PDB entry 2CNT | X-ray diffraction, 2.40 A resolution | chain A

[Chain A]
Name: Modification of 30S ribosomal subunit protein S18
Organism: Salmonella typhimurium
Notes: EC 2.3.1.128
UniProt: Q8ZJW4 (Q8ZJW4_SALTY); numbering as in UniProt (aligned over 1-148)
Sequence (160 residues; row label = number of the first residue in the row):
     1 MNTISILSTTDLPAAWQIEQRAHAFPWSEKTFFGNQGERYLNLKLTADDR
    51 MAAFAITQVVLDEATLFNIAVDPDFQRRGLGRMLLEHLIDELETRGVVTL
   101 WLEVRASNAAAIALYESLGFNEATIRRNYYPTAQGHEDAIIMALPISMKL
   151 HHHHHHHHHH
Disordered / not traced: 152-160
Ligand contacts: coenzyme A (COA): Ala22, His23, Phe67, Asn68, Ile69, Ala70, Val71, Gln76, Arg77, Arg78, Gly79, Leu80, Gly81, Arg82, Asn108, Ala110, Ala111, Ala113, Leu114, Tyr115, Ser117
UniProt features mapped onto this chain:
  - active site: Glu103 (Proton acceptor), Tyr115 (Proton donor)
  - binding site (acetyl-CoA): Ile69 to Val71, Arg77 to Arg82, Asn108
From the paper describing this entry:
  - binding site for coenzyme A: His23, Gln76 to Gly81, Arg82
  - contacts within the chain: Glu103-Arg126, Glu103-Tyr130 (hydrogen bond)
  - catalytic residues: Ile69 (proposed by the authors, not directly observed)

[Summary]
Bound to chain A: coenzyme A. UniProt lists active-site residues Glu103 and Tyr115 and 10 acetyl-CoA-binding
residues. The paper reports the catalytic residue Ile69; a binding site for coenzyme A at His23, Gln76 and
Arg82.
Chain A is Modification of 30S ribosomal subunit protein S18 (Salmonella typhimurium); the structure, RimI -
Ribosomal S18 N-alpha-protein acetyltransferase in complex with CoenzymeA, was determined by X-ray diffraction
(same publication as 2CNS and 2CNM).
